Entry 4QWG (X-ray diffraction, 2.60 A resolution); this record covers chains L and V of the 28 polymer chains in the assembly.

Chain L:
Protein: Proteasome subunit beta type-6
Source organism: Saccharomyces cerevisiae
UniProt: P23724 (PSB6_YEAST); residues 1-222 here correspond to UniProt positions 20-241 (UniProt number = residue number + 19)
Chain sequence (222 residues; row label = number of the first residue in the row):
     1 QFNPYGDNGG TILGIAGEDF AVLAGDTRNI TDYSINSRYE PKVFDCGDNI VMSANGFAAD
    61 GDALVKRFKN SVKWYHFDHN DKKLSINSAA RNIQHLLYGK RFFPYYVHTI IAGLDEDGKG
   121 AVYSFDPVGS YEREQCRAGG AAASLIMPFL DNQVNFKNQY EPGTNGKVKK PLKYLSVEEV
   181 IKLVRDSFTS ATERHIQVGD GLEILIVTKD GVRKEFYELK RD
Bound ions: Mg2+: D222 (shared with I163(V), D166(V), S169(V) of chain V)
Residues lining bound ligands: CARFILZOMIB, bound form (3BV; N-{(2S)-2-[(morpholin-4-ylacetyl)amino]-4-phenylbutanoyl}-L-leucyl-N-[(2R,3S,4S)-1,3-dihydroxy-2,6-dimethylheptan-4-yl]-L-phenylalaninamide): R101, P104, H108, D126, P127, V128, S130

Chain V:
Protein: Proteasome subunit beta type-2
Source organism: Saccharomyces cerevisiae
UniProt: P25043 (PSB2_YEAST); residues 1-232 here correspond to UniProt positions 30-261 (UniProt number = residue number + 29)
Chain sequence (232 residues; each row starts with the number of its first residue):
     1 TTIVGVKFNN GVVIAADTRS TQGPIVADKN CAKLHRISPK IWCAGAGTAA DTEAVTQLIG
    61 SNIELHSLYT SREPRVVSAL QMLKQHLFKY QGHIGAYLIV AGVDPTGSHL FSIHAHGSTD
   121 VGYYLSLGSG SLAAMAVLES HWKQDLTKEE AIKLASDAIQ AGIWNDLGSG SNVDVCVMEI
   181 GKDAEYLRNY LTPNVREEKQ KSYKFPRGTT AVLKESIVNI CDIQEEQVDI TA
Disordered / not traced: 223-232
Covalently attached groups: CARFILZOMIB, bound form (3BV) linked to T1
Bound ions: Mg2+: I163, D166, S169 (shared with D222(L) of chain L)
Residues lining bound ligands:
  - CARFILZOMIB, bound form (3BV; N-{(2S)-2-[(morpholin-4-ylacetyl)amino]-4-phenylbutanoyl}-L-leucyl-N-[(2R,3S,4S)-1,3-dihydroxy-2,6-dimethylheptan-4-yl]-L-phenylalaninamide), molecule 1: R19, S20, T21, Q22, A27, C31, K33, G45, A46, G47, T48, A49, T52, S129, G168
  - CARFILZOMIB, bound form (3BV), molecule 2: H114, H116, S118, D120
Swiss-Prot annotation at these positions:
  - active site: T1 (Nucleophile)

Chain L / chain V interface:
Pairs across the interface (54; chain L residue first):
  I30(L) - L167(V)  hydrophobic
  D32(L) - L167(V)
  Y33(L) - N165(V)
  Y33(L) - D166(V)
  Y33(L) - L167(V)  hydrogen bond (backbone-backbone)
  Y33(L) - G168(V)
  I35(L) - W164(V)
  I35(L) - L167(V)  hydrophobic
  R38(L) - W164(V)  hydrogen bond (side chain-backbone)
  R38(L) - N165(V)
  F149(L) - Y203(V)
  N152(L) - F205(V)
  Q153(L) - Y203(V)
  Q159(L) - F205(V)
  Q159(L) - T209(V)
  Y160(L) - T209(V)  hydrogen bond (backbone-backbone)
  Y160(L) - A211(V)  hydrophobic
  P162(L) - R207(V)
  P162(L) - G208(V)
  G166(L) - A211(V)
  E179(L) - K201(V)
  L183(L) - Y203(V)
  R185(L) - E197(V)  salt bridge
  R185(L) - Q200(V)
  D186(L) - K199(V)
  D186(L) - Q200(V)  hydrogen bond (side chain-backbone)
  D186(L) - K201(V)
  D186(L) - Y203(V)  hydrogen bond
  T189(L) - R196(V)  hydrogen bond
  T189(L) - E197(V)
  S190(L) - R196(V)  hydrogen bond
  E193(L) - V26(V)
  E193(L) - K29(V)  salt bridge
  E193(L) - R196(V)
  R194(L) - P24(V)
  R194(L) - I25(V)
  R194(L) - V26(V)  hydrogen bond (backbone-backbone)
  R194(L) - A27(V)  hydrogen bond (side chain-backbone)
  R194(L) - K29(V)
  H195(L) - P24(V)
  H195(L) - I25(V)
  I196(L) - R19(V)
  I196(L) - P24(V)  hydrogen bond (backbone-backbone)
  I196(L) - V26(V)  hydrophobic
  I196(L) - L167(V)
  K220(L) - N194(V)  hydrogen bond (side chain-backbone)
  R221(L) - W164(V)
  D222(L) - R19(V)  salt bridge
  D222(L) - I163(V)
  D222(L) - W164(V)
  D222(L) - S169(V)
  D222(L) - G170(V)
  D222(L) - S171(V)  hydrogen bond (side chain-backbone)
  D222(L) - N194(V)
Also at the interface, not in a pair above, chain L (32 interface residues in all): R28, S34, L145, N158, E161, K182, E218
Also at the interface, not in a pair above, chain V (32 interface residues in all): T21, G23, D28, V195, P206

Summary:
The chain L/chain V interface involves 32 residues from each chain; the contacts include 12 hydrogen bonds and
3 salt bridges. Polar pairs include R185(L)-E197(V), E193(L)-K29(V) and D222(L)-R19(V). Bound to chain L:
CARFILZOMIB, bound form. Bound to chain V: CARFILZOMIB, bound form.
Here chain L is Proteasome subunit beta type-6 and chain V is Proteasome subunit beta type-2, both from
Saccharomyces cerevisiae. Entry 4QWG (yCP beta5-A49V mutant in complex with carfilzomib) was determined by
X-ray diffraction, deposited together with 4QUX, 4QUY, 4QV0, 4QV1, 4QV3, 4QV4 and 42 further entries.
